Entry 6YO7 (X-ray diffraction, 1.17 A resolution); this record covers chain A.

== Chain A ==
Molecule: Carbonic anhydrase 2
Organism: Homo sapiens
Notes: EC 4.2.1.1
UniProtKB: P00918 (CAH2_HUMAN); numbering as in UniProt (aligned over 1-260)
Chain sequence (260 residues; numbered 1 to 260; the number before each row is that of its first residue):
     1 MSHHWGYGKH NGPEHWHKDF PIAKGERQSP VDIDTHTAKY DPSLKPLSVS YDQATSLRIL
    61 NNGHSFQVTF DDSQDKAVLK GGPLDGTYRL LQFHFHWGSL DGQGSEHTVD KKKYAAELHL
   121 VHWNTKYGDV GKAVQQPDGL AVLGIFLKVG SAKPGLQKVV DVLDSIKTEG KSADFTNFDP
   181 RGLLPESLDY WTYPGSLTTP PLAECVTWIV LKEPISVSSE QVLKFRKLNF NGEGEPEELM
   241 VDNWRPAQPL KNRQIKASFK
Unresolved in the structure: 1-3
Construct notes: engineered mutation S65 (Ala in P00918), Q67 (Asn in P00918), T69 (Glu in P00918), L91 (Ile in P00918), V130 (Phe in P00918), E169 (Lys in P00918), A203 (Leu in P00918)
Bound ions: Zn2+: H94, H96, H119 (together with Ortho-Carborane di-propyl-sulfonamide)
Small-molecule neighbours: Ortho-Carborane di-propyl-sulfonamide (P7Z): W5, H64, L91, Q92, H94, H96, E106, H119, V121, V130, V134, L140, V142, S196, L197, T198, T199, P200, P201, W208

== Summary ==
Ligands of chain A: Ortho-Carborane di-propyl-sulfonamide. The Zn2+ site is built by H94, H96 and H119.
Chain A is Carbonic anhydrase 2 (Homo sapiens); the structure, Ortho-Carborane di-propyl-sulfonamide in
complex with CA IX mimic, was determined by X-ray diffraction together with 6YO2, 6YO4, 6YOI, 6YOK and 6YOL
from the same study.
